Entry 8Y3Q (electron microscopy, 2.98 A resolution); this record covers chains F and H of the 9 polymer chains in the assembly.

== Chain F ==
Name: Heavy chain of F11
Organism: Sus scrofa
Sequence (122 residues; row label = number of the first residue in the row):
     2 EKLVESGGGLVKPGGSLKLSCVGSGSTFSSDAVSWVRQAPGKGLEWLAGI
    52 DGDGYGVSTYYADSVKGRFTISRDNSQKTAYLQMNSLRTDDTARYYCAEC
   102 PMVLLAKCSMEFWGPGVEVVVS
Disulfide bonds: Cys-22/Cys-98, Cys-101/Cys-109

== Chain H ==
Name: Light chain of F11
Organism: Sus scrofa
Sequence (110 residues; row label = number of the first residue in the row):
     1 LQTVIQEPAMSVSLGGTVTLTCAFSSGSVTSSNYPGWFQQTPGQPPRLLI
    51 YQTNSRPTGVPSRFSGAISGNRAALTITGAQAEDEADYFCGLWKSGTDLP
   101 FGGGTHLTVL
Disulfide bonds: Cys-22/Cys-90

== Interface between chain F and chain H ==
Pairs across the interface - 23 pairs, chain F then chain H:
  Gln-39(F) / Gln-40(H)  hydrogen bond
  Gly-44(F) / Phe-89(H)
  Leu-45(F) / Phe-101(H)
  Glu-46(F) / Phe-101(H)
  Trp-47(F) / Thr-97(H)
  Trp-47(F) / Leu-99(H)
  Tyr-61(F) / Thr-97(H)
  Leu-106(F) / Trp-93(H)
  Ala-107(F) / Gly-96(H)
  Lys-108(F) / Ser-32(H)
  Lys-108(F) / Tyr-34(H)
  Lys-108(F) / Trp-93(H)
  Lys-108(F) / Ser-95(H)  hydrogen bond (side chain-backbone)
  Lys-108(F) / Gly-96(H)
  Cys-109(F) / Trp-93(H)  hydrogen bond (backbone-side chain)
  Ser-110(F) / Phe-38(H)
  Ser-110(F) / Leu-48(H)
  Ser-110(F) / Tyr-51(H)
  Met-111(F) / Leu-48(H)
  Met-111(F) / Leu-99(H)  hydrophobic
  Met-111(F) / Phe-101(H)  hydrophobic
  Trp-114(F) / Pro-46(H)
  Gly-115(F) / Pro-45(H)
Other interface residues (no listed pair), chain F (18 interface residues in all): Val-37, Tyr-62, Tyr-97, Glu-112
Other interface residues (no listed pair), chain H (19 interface residues in all): Pro-57, Asp-98, Gly-102, Gly-103

== Overview ==
Chain F and chain H form an interface of 18 and 19 residues respectively; the contacts include 3 hydrogen
bonds. Among the polar pairs are Gln-39(F)/Gln-40(H), Lys-108(F)/Ser-95(H) and Cys-109(F)/Trp-93(H).
Here chain F is Heavy chain of F11 and chain H is Light chain of F11, both from Sus scrofa. Entry 8Y3Q (ASFV
p72 in complex with Fab F11) was determined by electron microscopy (same publication as 8ZL9, 8Y3O, 8Y3P and
8Y3R).
